PDB entry 4AED | X-ray diffraction, 3.80 A resolution | chains A and D of the 4 polymer chains in the assembly

Chain A:
Protein: VP1
Source organism: Human enterovirus 71
UniProtKB: A9X4C2 (A9X4C2_9ENTO); residues 1-297 here correspond to UniProt positions 566-862 (UniProt number = residue number + 565)
Chain sequence (297 residues; numbered 1 to 297; the number before each row is that of its first residue):
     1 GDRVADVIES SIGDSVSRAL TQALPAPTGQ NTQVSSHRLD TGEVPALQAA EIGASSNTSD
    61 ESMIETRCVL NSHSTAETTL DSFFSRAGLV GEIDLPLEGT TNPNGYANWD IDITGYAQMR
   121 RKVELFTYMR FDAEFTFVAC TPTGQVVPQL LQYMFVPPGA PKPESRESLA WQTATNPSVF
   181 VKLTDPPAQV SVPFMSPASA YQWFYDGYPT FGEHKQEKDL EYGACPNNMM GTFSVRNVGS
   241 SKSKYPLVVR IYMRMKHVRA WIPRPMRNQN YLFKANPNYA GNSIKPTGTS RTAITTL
Disordered / not traced: 1

Chain D:
Protein: VP4
Source organism: Human enterovirus 71
UniProtKB: A9X4C2 (A9X4C2_9ENTO); residue numbers follow UniProt; this construct covers 1-69
Chain sequence (69 residues; numbered 1 to 69; the number before each row is that of its first residue):
     1 MGSQVSTQRS GSHENSNSAT EGSTINYTTI NYYKDSYAAT AGKQSLKQDP DKFANPVKDI
    61 FTEMAAPLK
Disordered / not traced: 1-12

Chain A / chain D interface:
Contacting residue pairs (62; chain A residue first):
  Thr21(A) - Asp49(D)
  Thr21(A) - Asp51(D)
  Thr21(A) - Lys52(D)
  Gln22(A) - Asp49(D)
  Ala23(A) - Gln48(D)
  Ala23(A) - Asp49(D)
  Leu24(A) - Lys47(D)
  Leu24(A) - Gln48(D)  hydrogen bond (backbone-backbone)
  Pro25(A) - Leu46(D)
  Ala26(A) - Leu46(D)  hydrogen bond (backbone-backbone)
  Ala26(A) - Gln48(D)
  Pro27(A) - Leu46(D)  hydrophobic
  Gly42(A) - Met64(D)
  Glu43(A) - Met64(D)
  Val44(A) - Glu63(D)
  Val44(A) - Met64(D)  hydrogen bond (backbone-backbone)
  Val44(A) - Ala65(D)
  Val44(A) - Ala66(D)  hydrophobic
  Pro45(A) - Glu63(D)
  Pro45(A) - Met64(D)  hydrophobic
  Leu47(A) - Pro67(D)
  Gln48(A) - Pro67(D)
  Ala49(A) - Pro67(D)
  Glu51(A) - Leu68(D)
  Ile52(A) - Phe61(D)  hydrophobic
  Ile52(A) - Pro67(D)  hydrophobic
  Ala54(A) - Ala54(D)
  Ala54(A) - Asn55(D)
  Ala54(A) - Val57(D)  hydrophobic
  Ser55(A) - Ala54(D)  hydrogen bond (backbone-backbone)
  Ser55(A) - Asn55(D)
  Asn57(A) - Phe61(D)
  Asn57(A) - Thr62(D)
  Asn57(A) - Glu63(D)  hydrogen bond (side chain-backbone)
  Thr58(A) - Glu63(D)
  Ser59(A) - Glu63(D)  hydrogen bond (backbone-side chain)
  Ser62(A) - Glu63(D)
  Thr75(A) - Leu46(D)
  Ala76(A) - Leu46(D)  hydrophobic
  Thr79(A) - Gln44(D)  hydrogen bond
  Asp81(A) - Tyr27(D)
  Asp81(A) - Gln44(D)  hydrogen bond
  Arg130(A) - Ala19(D)  hydrogen bond (side chain-backbone)
  Phe131(A) - Ala19(D)  hydrophobic
  Asp132(A) - Ser18(D)
  Asp132(A) - Ala19(D)
  Asp132(A) - Tyr37(D)
  Ser191(A) - Tyr37(D)
  Ser191(A) - Ala38(D)
  Pro193(A) - Tyr37(D)  hydrophobic
  Lys256(A) - Tyr37(D)  hydrogen bond (side chain-backbone)
  Lys256(A) - Ala38(D)  hydrogen bond (side chain-backbone)
  Lys256(A) - Ala39(D)  hydrogen bond (side chain-backbone)
  His257(A) - Ser18(D)
  His257(A) - Ala19(D)
  His257(A) - Thr20(D)
  His257(A) - Tyr37(D)
  His257(A) - Ala39(D)
  His257(A) - Thr40(D)  hydrogen bond (side chain-backbone)
  Val258(A) - Thr20(D)
  Arg259(A) - Thr20(D)
  Pro263(A) - Phe53(D)
Interface residues without a listed pair, chain A (43 interface residues in all): Arg38, Gly53, Ser74, Leu80, Ser85, Val192, Phe194
Interface residues without a listed pair, chain D (32 interface residues in all): Ser23, Thr29, Ser36, Ala41, Pro56

Overview:
The interface between chain A and chain D involves 43 residues on one side and 32 on the other, with 13
hydrogen bonds. Polar pairs include Asn57(A)-Glu63(D), Ser59(A)-Glu63(D) and Thr79(A)-Gln44(D).
Chain A is VP1 and chain D is VP4, both from Human enterovirus 71; the structure, Crystal structure of Human
enterovirus 71, was determined by X-ray diffraction.
